PDB entry 1ZQT | X-ray diffraction, 3.40 A resolution | chains P and A of the 3 polymer chains in the assembly

Chain P:
Molecule: 7-nt DNA strand
Sequence (7 nucleotides; numbered 1 to 7; the number before each row is that of its first residue):
     1 TCTAATG
Metal / ion sites: Na+: DT6 (shared with Thr101(A), Val103(A) of chain A)

Chain A:
Protein: Protein (DNA polymerase beta (e.c.2.7.7.7))
Organism: Homo sapiens
Reference sequence: P06746 (DPOB_HUMAN); residues 2-335 here correspond to UniProt positions 1-334 (UniProt number = residue number - 1)
Sequence (335 residues; row label = number of the first residue in the row):
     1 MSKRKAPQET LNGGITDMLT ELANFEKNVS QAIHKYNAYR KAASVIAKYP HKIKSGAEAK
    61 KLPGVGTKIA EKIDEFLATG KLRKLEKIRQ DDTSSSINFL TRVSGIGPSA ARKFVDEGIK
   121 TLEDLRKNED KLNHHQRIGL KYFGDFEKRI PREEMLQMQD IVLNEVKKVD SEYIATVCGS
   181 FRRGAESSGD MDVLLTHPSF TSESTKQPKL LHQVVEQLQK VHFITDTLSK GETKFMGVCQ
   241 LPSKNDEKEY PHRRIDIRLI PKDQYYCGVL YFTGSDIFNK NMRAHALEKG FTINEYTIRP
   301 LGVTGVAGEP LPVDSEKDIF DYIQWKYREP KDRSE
Unresolved in the structure: 1-8
Metal / ion sites: Na+ site 1 near Leu62 (its only coordinating residue here); Na+ site 2: Thr101, Val103 (shared with DT6(P) of chain P)
Residues lining bound ligands: Zn2+ (ZN): Asp190, Asp192, Asp256
Curated features (UniProtKB/Swiss-Prot):
  - binding site (K(+)): Lys61
  - binding site (Na(+)): Lys61

How chain P and chain A interact:
Contacting residue pairs (16; chain P residue first):
  DA4(P) - Ser109(A)  sugar contact
  DA5(P) - Gly105(A)  sugar contact
  DA5(P) - Ile106(A)  phosphate contact
  DA5(P) - Gly107(A)  hydrogen bond to the phosphate
  DA5(P) - Pro108(A)  phosphate contact
  DA5(P) - Ser109(A)  hydrogen bond to the phosphate
  DA5(P) - Ala110(A)  hydrogen bond to the phosphate
  DT6(P) - Val103(A)  phosphate contact
  DT6(P) - Ser104(A)  phosphate contact
  DT6(P) - Gly105(A)  hydrogen bond to the phosphate
  DT6(P) - Ile106(A)  hydrogen bond to the phosphate
  DT6(P) - Lys234(A)  base contact
  DT6(P) - Met236(A)  sugar contact
  DG7(P) - Arg254(A)  salt bridge to the phosphate
  DG7(P) - Asp256(A)  phosphate contact
  DG7(P) - Arg258(A)  phosphate contact
Interface residues without a listed pair, chain A (17 interface residues in all): Thr101, His135, Asp190, Asp192

Overview:
4 residues of chain P face 17 of chain A across their interface, with 5 hydrogen bonds and 1 salt bridge.
Among the polar pairs are DA5(P)-Gly107(A), DA5(P)-Ser109(A) and DA5(P)-Ala110(A). Chain A binds Zn2+.
Here chain P is a 7-nt DNA strand and chain A is Protein (DNA polymerase beta (e.c.2.7.7.7)) (Homo sapiens).
Entry 1ZQT (DNA polymerase beta (pol B) (e.c.2.7.7.7) complexed with seven base pairs of DNA; soaked in the
...) was determined by X-ray diffraction (same publication as 7ICE, 7ICF, 7ICG, 7ICH, 7ICI, 7ICJ and 39
further entries).
